Entry 6IEM (X-ray diffraction, 2.20 A resolution); this record covers chains B and C of the 4 polymer chains in the assembly.

Chain B (and C):
Protein: Argininosuccinate lyase
From: Mycobacterium tuberculosis (strain ATCC 25618 / H37Rv)
Notes: EC 4.3.2.1; chain C of this document is another copy of the same molecule, construct and numbering; everything in this record applies to it too
UniProtKB: P9WPY7 (ARLY_MYCTU); residues 1-470 here = UniProt positions 1-470
Amino-acid sequence (470 residues; row label = number of the first residue in the row):
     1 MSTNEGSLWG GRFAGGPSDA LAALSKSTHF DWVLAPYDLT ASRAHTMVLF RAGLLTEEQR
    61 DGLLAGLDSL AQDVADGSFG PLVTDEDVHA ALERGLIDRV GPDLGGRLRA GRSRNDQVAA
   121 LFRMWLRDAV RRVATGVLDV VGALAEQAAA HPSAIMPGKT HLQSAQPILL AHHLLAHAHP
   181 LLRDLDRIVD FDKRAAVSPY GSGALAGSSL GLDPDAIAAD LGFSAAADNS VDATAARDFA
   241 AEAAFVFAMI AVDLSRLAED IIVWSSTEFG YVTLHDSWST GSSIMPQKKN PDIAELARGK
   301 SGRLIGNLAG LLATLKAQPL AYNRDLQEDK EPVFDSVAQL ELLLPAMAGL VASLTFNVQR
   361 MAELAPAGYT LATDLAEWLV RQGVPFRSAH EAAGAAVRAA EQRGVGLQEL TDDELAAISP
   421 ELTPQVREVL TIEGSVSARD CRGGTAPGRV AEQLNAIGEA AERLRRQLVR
Unresolved in the structure: 1-6, 282-283 (chain C: 1-16, 282-285)

How chain B and chain C interact:
Residue-residue contacts - 46 pairs, chain B then chain C:
  Lys159(B) - Glu268(C)  salt bridge
  His161(B) - Asn290(C)
  His161(B) - Pro291(C)
  His161(B) - Glu295(C)  salt bridge
  Leu162(B) - Ser266(C)
  Gln163(B) - Ser265(C)  hydrogen bond (side chain-backbone)
  Gln163(B) - Ser266(C)
  Gln163(B) - Lys289(C)
  Gln163(B) - Asn290(C)
  Ser164(B) - Thr267(C)
  Glu259(B) - Glu259(C)
  Ile262(B) - Leu162(C)  hydrophobic
  Val263(B) - Leu162(C)  hydrophobic
  Ser265(B) - Gln163(C)  hydrogen bond (backbone-side chain)
  Ser266(B) - Leu162(C)
  Ser266(B) - Gln163(C)
  Ser266(B) - Phe269(C)
  Thr267(B) - Ser164(C)
  Glu268(B) - Lys159(C)  salt bridge
  Glu268(B) - Glu268(C)
  Glu268(B) - Phe269(C)
  Glu268(B) - Tyr271(C)  hydrogen bond
  Glu268(B) - Leu364(C)
  Phe269(B) - Ser266(C)
  Phe269(B) - Glu268(C)
  Phe269(B) - Phe269(C)  hydrophobic
  Tyr271(B) - Glu268(C)  hydrogen bond
  Ile284(B) - Gly368(C)
  Ile284(B) - Tyr369(C)
  Ile284(B) - Thr370(C)
  Ile284(B) - Ala372(C)
  Ile284(B) - Thr373(C)  hydrogen bond (backbone-side chain)
  Met285(B) - Gly368(C)  hydrogen bond (backbone-backbone)
  Lys288(B) - Ser164(C)
  Lys289(B) - Gln163(C)
  Asn290(B) - His161(C)
  Asn290(B) - Gln163(C)
  Pro291(B) - His161(C)
  Asp292(B) - His161(C)
  Glu295(B) - His161(C)  salt bridge
  Ala313(B) - Lys316(C)  hydrogen bond (backbone-side chain)
  Thr314(B) - Lys316(C)
  Lys316(B) - Ala313(C)  hydrogen bond (side chain-backbone)
  Lys316(B) - Lys316(C)
  Gly368(B) - Pro286(C)
  Tyr369(B) - Pro286(C)
Interface residues without a listed pair, chain B (34 interface residues in all): Pro157, Thr160, Gln287, Arg360, Leu364, Thr370, Thr373
Interface residues without a listed pair, chain C (34 interface residues in all): Pro157, Thr160, Ile262, Val263, Gln287, Asp292, Thr314, Arg360, Val397

Summary:
Chain B and chain C each contribute 34 residues to their interface; the contacts include 8 hydrogen bonds and
4 salt bridges. Among the polar pairs are Lys159(B)-Glu268(C), His161(B)-Glu295(C) and Gln163(B)-Ser265(C).
Chain B and chain C are both Argininosuccinate lyase (Mycobacterium tuberculosis (strain ATCC 25618 / H37Rv));
the structure, Argininosuccinate lyase from Mycobacterium tuberculosis, was determined by X-ray diffraction
(same publication as 6IEN).
